Entry 1X9F (X-ray diffraction, 2.60 A resolution); this record covers chains I and J of the 12 polymer chains in the assembly.

# Chain I
Molecule: Globin IV, extracellular
Organism: Lumbricus terrestris
UniProtKB: P13579 (GLB4_LUMTE); residues 1-151 here = UniProt positions 1-151
Amino-acid sequence (151 residues; numbered 1 to 151; the number before each row is that of its first residue):
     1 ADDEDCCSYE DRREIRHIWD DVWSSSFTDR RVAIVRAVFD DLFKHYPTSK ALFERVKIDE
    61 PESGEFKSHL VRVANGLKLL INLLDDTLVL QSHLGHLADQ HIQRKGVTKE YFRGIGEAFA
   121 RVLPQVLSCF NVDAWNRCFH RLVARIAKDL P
Disordered / not traced: 1-4
Disulfides: C7-C138
Construct notes: conflict K78 (Asp in P13579)
Metal / ion sites: heme Fe: H101 (together with carbon monoxide)
Small-molecule neighbours:
  - carbon monoxide (CMO): F39, F53, H69, V73, H101
  - heme (HEM): L42, S49, L52, F53, R55, V56, H69, R72, V73, G76, L77, L80, L97, Q100, H101, R104, V107, Y111, F112, I115, F139
Swiss-Prot annotation at these positions:
  - binding site (heme b): H101

# Chain J
Molecule: Globin II, extracellular
Organism: Lumbricus terrestris
UniProtKB: P02218 (GLB2_LUMTE); residue numbers follow UniProt; this construct covers 1-145
Amino-acid sequence (145 residues; each row starts with the number of its first residue):
     1 KKQCGVLEGL KVKSEWGRAY GSGHDREAFS QAIWRATFAQ VPESRSLFKR VHGDDTSHPA
    61 FIAHADRVLG GLDIAISTLD QPATLKEELD HLQVQHEGRK IPDNYFDAFK TAILHVVAAQ
   121 LGRCYDREAW DACIDHIEDG IKGHH
Disulfides: C4-C133
Construct notes: conflict D66 (Glu in P02218)
Metal / ion sites: heme Fe: H96 (together with carbon monoxide)
Small-molecule neighbours:
  - carbon monoxide (CMO): W34, F48, H64, V68, H96
  - heme (HEM): W34, S44, L47, F48, R50, V51, H64, R67, V68, G71, L72, L92, Q95, H96, R99, I101, Y105, F106, F109, E138, I141
Swiss-Prot annotation at these positions:
  - binding site (heme b): H96

# How chain I and chain J interact
Residue-residue contacts (19; chain I residue first):
  D21(I) - R18(J)  salt bridge
  R30(I) - L10(J)  hydrogen bond (side chain-backbone)
  R30(I) - S14(J)  hydrogen bond
  A33(I) - V6(J)  hydrophobic
  I34(I) - L10(J)  hydrophobic
  A37(I) - L7(J)  hydrophobic
  P124(I) - K11(J)  hydrogen bond (backbone-side chain)
  Q125(I) - L7(J)
  Q125(I) - K11(J)
  V126(I) - L7(J)  hydrophobic
  V126(I) - K11(J)
  L127(I) - K11(J)
  S128(I) - K11(J)  hydrogen bond
  S128(I) - E15(J)  hydrogen bond
  S128(I) - C124(J)
  S128(I) - Y125(J)
  S128(I) - D126(J)
  C129(I) - R123(J)
  C129(I) - C124(J)  disulfide
Other interface residues (no listed pair), chain I (12 interface residues in all): V122
Other interface residues (no listed pair), chain J (12 interface residues in all): E8
Disulfides between the chains: C129(I)-C124(J)

# Overview
Chain I and chain J each contribute 12 residues to their interface; the contacts include 1 disulfide bond, 5
hydrogen bonds and 1 salt bridge. Polar pairs include D21(I)-R18(J), R30(I)-L10(J) and R30(I)-S14(J). Bound to
chain I: heme and carbon monoxide.
Here chain I is Globin IV, extracellular and chain J is Globin II, extracellular, both from Lumbricus
terrestris. Entry 1X9F (Hemoglobin Dodecamer from Lumbricus Erythrocruorin) was determined by X-ray
diffraction.
